PDB entry 1CG3 | X-ray diffraction, 2.50 A resolution | chain A

Chain A:
Name: Protein (adenylosuccinate synthetase)
From: Escherichia coli K12
Notes: EC 6.3.4.4
Reference sequence: P0A7D4 (PURA_ECOLI); numbering as in UniProt (aligned over 1-431)
Amino-acid sequence (431 residues; numbered 1 to 431; the number before each row is that of its first residue):
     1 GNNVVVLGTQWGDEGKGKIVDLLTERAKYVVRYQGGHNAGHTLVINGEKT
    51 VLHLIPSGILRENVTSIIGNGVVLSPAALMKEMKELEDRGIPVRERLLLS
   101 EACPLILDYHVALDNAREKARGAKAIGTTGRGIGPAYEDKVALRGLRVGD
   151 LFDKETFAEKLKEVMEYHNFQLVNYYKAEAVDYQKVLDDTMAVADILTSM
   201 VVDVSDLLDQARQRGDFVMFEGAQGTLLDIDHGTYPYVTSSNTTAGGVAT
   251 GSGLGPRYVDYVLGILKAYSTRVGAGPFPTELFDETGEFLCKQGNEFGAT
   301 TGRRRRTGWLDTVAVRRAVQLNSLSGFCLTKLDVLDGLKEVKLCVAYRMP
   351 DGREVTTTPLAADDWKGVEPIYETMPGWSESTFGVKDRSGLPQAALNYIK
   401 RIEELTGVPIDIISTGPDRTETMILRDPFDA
Sequence notes: engineered mutation Leu143 (Arg in P0A7D4)
UniProt features mapped onto this chain:
  - binding site (IMP): Arg144, Arg304
  - binding site (GTP): Arg306
  - mutagenesis: Arg144 (R144L: Does not reduce catalytic efficiency), Arg304 (R304L: Reduces catalytic efficiency by 87%)
Ion coordination: Mg2+: Asp13, Gly40 (together with 6-O-phosphoryl inosine monophosphate, GDP, hadacidin)
Residues lining bound ligands:
  - GDP (guanosine-5'-diphosphate): Asp13, Glu14, Gly15, Lys16, Gly17, Lys18, Gly40, His41, Thr42, Val44, Ala299, Arg305, Thr330, Lys331, Asp333, Val334, Phe383, Ser414, Thr415, Gly416, Pro417
  - hadacidin (HDA): Asp13, Asn38, Ala39, Gly40, Thr129, Val273, Gly298, Ala299, Thr300, Thr301, Gly302, Arg303, Arg305
  - 6-O-phosphoryl inosine monophosphate (IMO): Trp11, Gly12, Asp13, Lys16, Asn38, Ala39, Gly40, His41, Ile126, Gly127, Thr128, Thr129, Gly130, Ile133, Ala223, Gln224, Leu228, Val238, Thr239, Val273, Gly274, Ala275, Arg303

In short:
Ligands of chain A: hadacidin, 6-O-phosphoryl inosine monophosphate and GDP. Asp13 and Gly40 form the Mg2+
site. Curated annotation (UniProt) lists IMP-binding residues Arg144 and Arg304, GTP-binding residue Arg306
and 2 mutagenesis sites.
Chain A is Protein (adenylosuccinate synthetase) (Escherichia coli K12); the structure, Structure of the
mutant (R143L) of adenylosuccinate synthetase from E. coli complexed with hadacidin, GDP, 6-phosphoryl-imp
..., was determined by X-ray diffraction (same publication as 1CG0, 1CG1 and 1CG4).
